PDB entry 3ST6 | X-ray diffraction, 1.75 A resolution | chain A

# Chain A
Protein: Isochorismate synthase/isochorismate-pyruvate lyase mbtI
Organism: Mycobacterium tuberculosis
Notes: EC 4.1.3.-, 5.4.4.2
Reference sequence: Q7D785 (MBTI_MYCTU); residue numbers follow UniProt; this construct covers 1-450
Amino-acid sequence (450 residues; each row starts with the number of its first residue):
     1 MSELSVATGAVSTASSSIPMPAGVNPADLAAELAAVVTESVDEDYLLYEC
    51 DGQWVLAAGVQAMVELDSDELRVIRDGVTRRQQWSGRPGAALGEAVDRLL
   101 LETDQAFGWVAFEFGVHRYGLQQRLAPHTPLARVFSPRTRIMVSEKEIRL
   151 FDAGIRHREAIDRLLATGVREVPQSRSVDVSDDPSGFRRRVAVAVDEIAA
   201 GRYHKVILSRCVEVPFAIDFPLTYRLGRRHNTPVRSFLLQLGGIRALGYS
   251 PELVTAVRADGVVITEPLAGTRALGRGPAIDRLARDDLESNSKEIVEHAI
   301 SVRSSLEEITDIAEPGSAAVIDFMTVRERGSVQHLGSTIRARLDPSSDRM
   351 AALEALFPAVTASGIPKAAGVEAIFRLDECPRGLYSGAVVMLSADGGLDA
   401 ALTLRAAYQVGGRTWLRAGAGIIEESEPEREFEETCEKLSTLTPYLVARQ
Unresolved in the structure: 1-14
Ligand contacts: RVE (3-[(1-carboxyethenyl)oxy]-2-hydroxybenzoic acid): K205, I207, L268, A269, G270, T271, H334, T361, A362, Y385, L404, R405, R417, A418, G419, A420, G421, K438

# Overview
Chain A binds compound RVE.
Chain A is Isochorismate synthase/isochorismate-pyruvate lyase mbtI (Mycobacterium tuberculosis); the
structure, Structure of a M. tuberculosis Synthase, MbtI, in Complex with an Isochorismate Analogue Inhibitor,
was determined by X-ray diffraction (same publication as 3VEH, 3RV6, 3RV7, 3RV8 and 3RV9).
